7MUQ - chains Dd and DD of the 205 polymer chains in the assembly; structure by electron microscopy, 4.60 A resolution (low resolution: residue-level contacts below are approximate; hydrogen-bond / salt-bridge calls are withheld).

# Chain Dd (and DD)
Molecule: DotD
Organism: Legionella pneumophila
Notes: chain DD of this document is another copy of the same molecule, construct and numbering; everything in this record applies to it too
Reference sequence: O52183 (O52183_LEGPN); numbering as in UniProt (aligned over 1-163)
Sequence (163 residues; numbered 1 to 163; the number before each row is that of its first residue):
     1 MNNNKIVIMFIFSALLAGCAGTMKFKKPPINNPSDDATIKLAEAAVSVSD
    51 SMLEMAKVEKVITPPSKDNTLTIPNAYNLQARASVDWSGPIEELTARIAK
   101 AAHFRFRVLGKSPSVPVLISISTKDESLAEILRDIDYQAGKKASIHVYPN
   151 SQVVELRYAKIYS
Disordered / not traced: 1-23, 161-163 (chain DD: 1-22, 163)
From the paper describing this entry:
  - post-translational modification sites: C19 (citing earlier work)

# Interface between chain Dd and chain DD
Contacting residue pairs - 55 pairs, chain Dd then chain DD:
  S34(Dd) - N31(DD)
  S34(Dd) - N32(DD)
  D35(Dd) - N31(DD)
  D35(Dd) - N32(DD)
  D35(Dd) - P33(DD)
  D35(Dd) - S34(DD)
  D36(Dd) - N31(DD)
  D36(Dd) - S34(DD)
  A37(Dd) - T38(DD)
  A37(Dd) - I39(DD)
  A37(Dd) - A42(DD)
  T38(Dd) - T38(DD)
  L41(Dd) - L41(DD)
  L41(Dd) - A42(DD)
  L41(Dd) - A45(DD)
  A44(Dd) - A45(DD)
  S47(Dd) - S49(DD)
  V48(Dd) - M52(DD)
  S51(Dd) - M52(DD)
  S51(Dd) - A56(DD)
  M52(Dd) - M52(DD)
  E54(Dd) - K60(DD)
  M55(Dd) - M55(DD)
  A56(Dd) - Y137(DD)
  K57(Dd) - D68(DD)
  K57(Dd) - Y137(DD)
  V58(Dd) - E59(DD)
  E59(Dd) - E59(DD)
  K60(Dd) - D136(DD)
  K60(Dd) - Y137(DD)
  K60(Dd) - G140(DD)
  K60(Dd) - A143(DD)
  I62(Dd) - K67(DD)
  I62(Dd) - D68(DD)
  I62(Dd) - N69(DD)
  I62(Dd) - T72(DD)
  T63(Dd) - K67(DD)
  P64(Dd) - K67(DD)
  P65(Dd) - L71(DD)
  S120(Dd) - K111(DD)
  S122(Dd) - K111(DD)
  E130(Dd) - R107(DD)
  R133(Dd) - R107(DD)
  R133(Dd) - Y148(DD)
  R133(Dd) - E155(DD)
  R133(Dd) - R157(DD)
  D134(Dd) - V108(DD)
  D134(Dd) - L109(DD)
  D134(Dd) - G110(DD)
  Y137(Dd) - L109(DD)
  Y137(Dd) - Y158(DD)
  Y137(Dd) - A159(DD)
  Y137(Dd) - K160(DD)
  Q138(Dd) - G110(DD)
  Q138(Dd) - K111(DD)
Other interface residues (no listed pair), chain Dd (33 interface residues in all): K40, L53, T70, I121
Other interface residues (no listed pair), chain DD (41 interface residues in all): L53, T63, P65, D134, K141, S144

# Summary
The interface between chain Dd and chain DD involves 33 residues on one side and 41 on the other. The paper
reports a modification site at C19(Dd).
Chain Dd and chain DD are both DotD (Legionella pneumophila); the structure, Reconstruction of the Legionella
pneumophila Dot/Icm T4SS 3DVA Map 1, was determined by electron microscopy together with 7MUC, 7MUD, 7MUE,
7MUS, 7MUV, 7MUW and 7MUY from the same study.
